PDB entry 1IBE | X-ray diffraction, 1.80 A resolution | chains A and B

Chain A:
Name: Hemoglobin (deoxy)
From: Equus caballus
UniProtKB: P01958 (HBA_HORSE); numbering as in UniProt (aligned over 1-141)
Chain sequence (141 residues; each row starts with the number of its first residue):
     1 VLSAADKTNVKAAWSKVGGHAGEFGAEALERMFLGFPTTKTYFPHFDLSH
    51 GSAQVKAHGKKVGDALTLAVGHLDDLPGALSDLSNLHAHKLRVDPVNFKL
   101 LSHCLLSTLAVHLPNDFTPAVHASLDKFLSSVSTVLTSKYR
Differences from the reference sequence: variant F24 (Tyr in P01958); conflict D82 (Asn in P01958), N85 (Asp in P01958)
Ion coordination: heme Fe near H87 (its only coordinating residue here)
Ligand contacts: heme (HEM): M32, T39, Y42, F43, H45, F46, H58, K61, V62, A65, L66, L83, L86, H87, L91, V93, N97, F98, L101, V132, L136
Curated features (UniProtKB/Swiss-Prot):
  - natural variant: K61 (K61Q: In fast chain)

Chain B:
Name: Hemoglobin (deoxy)
From: Equus caballus
UniProtKB: P02062 (HBB_HORSE); numbering as in UniProt (aligned over 1-146)
Chain sequence (146 residues; numbered 1 to 146; the number before each row is that of its first residue):
     1 VQLSGEEKAAVLALWDKVNEEEVGGEALGRLLVVYPWTQRFFDSFGDLSN
    51 PGAVMGNPKVKAHGKKVLHSFGEGVHHLDNLKGTFAALSELHCDKLHVDP
   101 ENFRLLGNVLVVVLARHFGKDFTPELQASYQKVVAGVANALAHKYH
Ion coordination: heme Fe near H92 (its only coordinating residue here)
Ligand contacts: heme (HEM): L31, T38, F41, F42, F45, H63, K66, V67, S70, F71, F85, L88, L91, H92, L96, V98, N102, F103, L106, V137, L141
Curated features (UniProtKB/Swiss-Prot):
  - binding site (heme b): H63, H92
  - modified residue: V1 (N-acetylvaline), S44 (Phosphoserine), K59 (N6-acetyllysine), K82 (N6-acetyllysine), C93 (S-nitrosocysteine), K144 (N6-acetyllysine)

Interface between chain A and chain B:
Residue-residue contacts - 34 pairs, chain A then chain B:
  R31(A) - F122(B)  hydrogen bond (side chain-backbone)
  R31(A) - T123(B)
  R31(A) - P124(B)
  R31(A) - Q127(B)  hydrogen bond
  L34(A) - P124(B)  hydrophobic
  L34(A) - E125(B)
  L34(A) - A128(B)
  G35(A) - A128(B)
  F36(A) - Q131(B)
  H103(A) - N108(B)  hydrogen bond (side chain-backbone)
  H103(A) - V112(B)
  H103(A) - Q127(B)
  H103(A) - Q131(B)
  S107(A) - V112(B)
  S107(A) - A115(B)
  S107(A) - Q127(B)  hydrogen bond
  A110(A) - V112(B)
  A110(A) - A115(B)
  A110(A) - R116(B)
  V111(A) - A115(B)
  V111(A) - G119(B)
  V111(A) - K120(B)
  P114(A) - R116(B)  hydrogen bond (backbone-side chain)
  F117(A) - R30(B)  hydrogen bond (backbone-side chain)
  F117(A) - V112(B)  hydrophobic
  F117(A) - R116(B)
  T118(A) - R30(B)
  P119(A) - R30(B)
  P119(A) - V33(B)
  P119(A) - M55(B)  hydrophobic
  H122(A) - R30(B)  hydrogen bond
  H122(A) - V34(B)
  A123(A) - V34(B)
  D126(A) - Y35(B)
Other interface residues (no listed pair), chain A (21 interface residues in all): E30, C104, L106, H112, A120, K127
Other interface residues (no listed pair), chain B (20 interface residues in all): P51, V111

Summary:
Chain A and chain B form an interface of 21 and 20 residues respectively; the contacts include 7 hydrogen
bonds. Polar contacts include R31(A)-F122(B), R31(A)-Q127(B) and H103(A)-N108(B). Ligands of chain A: heme.
Bound to chain B: heme.
Chain A is Hemoglobin (deoxy) and chain B is Hemoglobin (deoxy), both from Equus caballus; the structure,
Deoxy-haemoglobin trapped in the high-affinity (R) state, was determined by X-ray diffraction.
